PDB entry 7VFX | electron microscopy, 2.80 A resolution | chains B and G of the 6 polymer chains in the assembly

[Chain B]
Name: Guanine nucleotide-binding protein G(I)/G(S)/G(T) subunit beta-1
Source organism: Homo sapiens
UniProt: P62873 (GBB1_HUMAN); residues 2-340 here = UniProt positions 2-340
Sequence (357 residues; row label = number of the first residue in the row; numbers below 1 keep their minus sign (His-16 is residue -16)):
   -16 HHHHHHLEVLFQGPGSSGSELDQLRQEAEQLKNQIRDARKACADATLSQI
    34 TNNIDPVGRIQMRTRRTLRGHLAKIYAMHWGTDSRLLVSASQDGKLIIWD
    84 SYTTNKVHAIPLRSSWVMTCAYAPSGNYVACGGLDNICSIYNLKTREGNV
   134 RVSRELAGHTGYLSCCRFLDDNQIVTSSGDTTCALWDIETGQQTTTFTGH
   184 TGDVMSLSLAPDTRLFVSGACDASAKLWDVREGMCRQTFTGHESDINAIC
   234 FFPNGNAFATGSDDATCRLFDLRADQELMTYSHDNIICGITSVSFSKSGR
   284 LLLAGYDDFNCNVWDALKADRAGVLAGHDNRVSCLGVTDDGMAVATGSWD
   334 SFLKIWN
Unresolved in the structure: -16 to 4
Differences from the reference sequence: expression tag (-16 to 1)
UniProt features mapped onto this chain:
  - modified residue: Ser2 (N-acetylserine), His266 (Phosphohistidine)
  - natural variant: Leu30 (L30F: In MRD42; uncertain significance), Arg52 (R52G: In MRD42), Gly64 (G64V: In MRD42), Asp76 (D76E: In MRD42; D76G: In MRD42), Gly77 (G77S: In MRD42), Lys78 (K78R: In MRD42), Ile80 (I80N: In MRD42; I80T: In MRD42), His91 (H91R: In MRD42; uncertain significance), Ala92 (A92T: In MRD42), Pro94 (P94S: In MRD42), Leu95 (L95P: In MRD42), Arg96 (R96L: In MRD42), 5 further natural variant entries in UniProt

[Chain G]
Name: Guanine nucleotide-binding protein G(I)/G(S)/G(O) subunit gamma-2
Source organism: Homo sapiens
UniProt: P59768 (GBG2_HUMAN); numbering as in UniProt (aligned over 1-71)
Sequence (71 residues; each row starts with the number of its first residue):
     1 MASNNTASIAQARKLVEQLKMEANIDRIKVSKAAADLMAYCEAHAKEDPL
    51 LTPVPASENPFREKKFFCAIL
Unresolved in the structure: 1-8, 63-71
UniProt features mapped onto this chain:
  - modified residue: Ala2 (N-acetylalanine), Cys68 (Cysteine methyl ester)
  - lipidation: Cys68 (S-geranylgeranyl cysteine)

[How chain B and chain G interact]
Contacting residue pairs (70):
  Leu7(B) - Ile9(G)
  Leu7(B) - Ala12(G)  hydrophobic
  Leu7(B) - Val16(G)
  Glu10(B) - Val16(G)
  Ala11(B) - Leu15(G)  hydrophobic
  Ala11(B) - Leu19(G)
  Lys15(B) - Leu19(G)
  Gln17(B) - Ala23(G)
  Ile18(B) - Leu19(G)
  Arg22(B) - Glu22(G)  salt bridge
  Cys25(B) - Arg27(G)
  Cys25(B) - Ile28(G)
  Cys25(B) - Lys29(G)
  Cys25(B) - Val30(G)  hydrogen bond (backbone-backbone)
  Ala26(B) - Val30(G)  hydrophobic
  Asp27(B) - Lys29(G)
  Ala28(B) - Val30(G)
  Leu30(B) - Ala34(G)  hydrophobic
  Ile33(B) - Ser31(G)
  Ile33(B) - Ala34(G)  hydrophobic
  Ile33(B) - Met38(G)  hydrophobic
  Ile37(B) - Met38(G)  hydrophobic
  Arg48(B) - Phe61(G)
  Arg49(B) - Phe61(G)
  Arg49(B) - Arg62(G)
  Ser84(B) - Phe61(G)
  Tyr85(B) - Pro60(G)
  Tyr85(B) - Phe61(G)  hydrophobic
  Cys218(B) - Gln18(G)  hydrogen bond (backbone-side chain)
  Arg219(B) - Glu22(G)
  Arg219(B) - Ile25(G)
  Gln220(B) - Ile25(G)
  Thr221(B) - Glu22(G)  hydrogen bond (backbone-side chain)
  Phe235(B) - Leu37(G)  hydrophobic
  Phe235(B) - Tyr40(G)  hydrophobic
  Phe235(B) - Cys41(G)  hydrophobic
  Pro236(B) - Tyr40(G)
  Asn237(B) - Tyr40(G)
  Leu252(B) - Leu37(G)  hydrophobic
  Asp254(B) - Ala33(G)
  Arg256(B) - Asp26(G)
  Arg256(B) - Arg27(G)
  Arg256(B) - Ile28(G)
  Arg256(B) - Asp36(G)  salt bridge
  Ala257(B) - Arg27(G)
  Asp258(B) - Ile25(G)
  Asp258(B) - Arg27(G)  salt bridge
  Gln259(B) - Val30(G)
  Leu261(B) - Val30(G)  hydrophobic
  Ser279(B) - Asp48(G)  hydrogen bond
  Lys280(B) - Glu47(G)
  Lys280(B) - Asp48(G)
  Ser281(B) - Tyr40(G)
  Ser281(B) - Cys41(G)
  Ser281(B) - His44(G)
  Ser281(B) - Asp48(G)  hydrogen bond
  Gly282(B) - Cys41(G)
  Arg283(B) - Leu51(G)
  Leu284(B) - Leu51(G)  hydrophobic
  Leu300(B) - Cys41(G)  hydrophobic
  Asp323(B) - Pro49(G)
  Gly324(B) - Pro49(G)
  Gly324(B) - Leu50(G)
  Met325(B) - Pro49(G)  hydrophobic
  Met325(B) - Glu58(G)
  Met325(B) - Pro60(G)
  Ala326(B) - Phe61(G)  hydrophobic
  Val327(B) - Leu50(G)  hydrophobic
  Asn340(B) - Asn59(G)  hydrogen bond
  Asn340(B) - Phe61(G)
Interface residues without a listed pair, chain B (51 interface residues in all): Leu14, Val40, Ile43, Met45, Val320, Ile338
Interface residues without a listed pair, chain G (35 interface residues in all): Arg13, Lys20

[Overview]
51 residues of chain B face 35 of chain G across their interface; the contacts include 6 hydrogen bonds and 3
salt bridges. Polar contacts include Arg22(B)-Glu22(G), Arg256(B)-Asp36(G) and Asp258(B)-Arg27(G).
Here chain B is Guanine nucleotide-binding protein G(I)/G(S)/G(T) subunit beta-1 and chain G is Guanine
nucleotide-binding protein G(I)/G(S)/G(O) subunit gamma-2, both from Homo sapiens. Entry 7VFX (The structure
of Formyl Peptide Receptor 1 in complex with Gi and peptide agonist fMIFL) was determined by electron
microscopy (same publication as 7EUO).
